Entry 7L8A (electron microscopy, 3.30 A resolution); this record covers chains A and B of the 8 polymer chains in the assembly.

== Chain A ==
Name: BG505 SOSIP MD39 - gp120
Source organism: Human immunodeficiency virus 1
Sequence (469 residues; row label = number of the first residue in the row; note: 15 numbers in that range are skipped by the numbering (no residue carries them; nothing is unmodelled there); a row labelled like 184A-184L holds insertion residues (184A, then the next letters in order)):
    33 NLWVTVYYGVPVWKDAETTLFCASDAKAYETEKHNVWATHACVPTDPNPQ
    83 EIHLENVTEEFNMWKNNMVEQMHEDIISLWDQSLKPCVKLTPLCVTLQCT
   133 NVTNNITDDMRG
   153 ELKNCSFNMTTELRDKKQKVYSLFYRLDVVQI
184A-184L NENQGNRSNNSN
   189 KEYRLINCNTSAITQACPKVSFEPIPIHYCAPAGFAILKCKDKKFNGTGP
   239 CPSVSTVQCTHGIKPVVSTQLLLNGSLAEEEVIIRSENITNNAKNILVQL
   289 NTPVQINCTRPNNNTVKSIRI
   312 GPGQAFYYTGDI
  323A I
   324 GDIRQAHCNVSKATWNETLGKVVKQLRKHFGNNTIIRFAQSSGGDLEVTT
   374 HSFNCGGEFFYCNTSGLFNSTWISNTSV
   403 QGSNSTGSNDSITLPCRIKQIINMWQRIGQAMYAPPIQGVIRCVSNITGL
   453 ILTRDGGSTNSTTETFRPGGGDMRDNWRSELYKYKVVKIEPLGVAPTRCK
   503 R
Unresolved in the structure: 59-65, 184A-184L, 403-409
Disulfide bonds: Cys54-Cys74, Cys119-Cys205, Cys126-Cys196, Cys131-Cys157, Cys218-Cys247, Cys228-Cys239, Cys296-Cys331, Cys378-Cys445, Cys385-Cys418
Covalent attachments: N-acetylglucosamine (NAG) linked to Asn88, Asn133, Asn137, Asn156, Asn160, Asn197, Asn234, Asn262, Asn276, Asn295, Asn301, Asn332, Asn339, Asn355, Asn386, Asn392, Asn398, Asn448
Reported in the primary citation:
  - post-translational modification sites: Asn355, Asn398

== Chain B ==
Name: BG505 SOSIP MD39 - gp41
Source organism: Human immunodeficiency virus 1
Sequence (145 residues; numbered 519 to 663; the number before each row is that of its first residue):
   519 SLGFLGAAGSTMGAASMTLTVQARNLLSGIVQQQSNLLRAPEPQQHLLKD
   569 THWGIKQLQARVLAVEHYLRDQQLLGIWGCSGKLICCTNVPWNSSWSNRN
   619 LSEIWDNMTWLQWDKEISNYTQIIYGLLEESQNQQEKNEQDLLAL
Unresolved in the structure: 547-569
Disulfide bonds: Cys598-Cys604
Covalent attachments: N-acetylglucosamine (NAG) linked to Asn611, Asn637

== Interface between chain A and chain B ==
Residue-residue contacts - 92 pairs, chain A then chain B:
  Leu34(A) with Pro609(B); Trp610(B), hydrogen bond (backbone-backbone); Leu619(B), hydrophobic
  Trp35(A) with Asn607(B); Val608(B); Pro609(B)
  Val36(A) with Thr606(B), hydrogen bond (backbone-backbone); Val608(B), hydrogen bond (backbone-backbone); Trp610(B), hydrophobic; Ile642(B), hydrophobic
  Thr37(A) with Cys604(B)
  Val38(A) with Leu593(B), hydrophobic; Trp596(B), hydrophobic; Leu602(B); Ile603(B); Cys604(B), hydrogen bond (backbone-backbone)
  Tyr39(A) with Leu602(B); Ile603(B), hydrophobic; Trp623(B); Trp628(B), hydrophobic
  Tyr40(A) with Leu537(B); Leu544(B); Asp589(B); Gln590(B); Leu602(B), hydrogen bond (backbone-backbone)
  Gly41(A) with Leu537(B); Gln540(B), hydrogen bond (backbone-side chain)
  Val42(A) with Leu537(B); Trp628(B), hydrophobic
  Pro43(A) with Leu523(B), hydrophobic; Ala526(B)
  Val44(A) with Trp628(B), hydrophobic; Leu629(B)
  Trp45(A) with Leu523(B), hydrophobic; Ala526(B), hydrophobic; Leu629(B)
  Lys46(A) with Asp632(B), salt bridge
  Thr50(A) with Leu581(B)
  Cys54(A) with Trp571(B), hydrophobic
  Trp69(A) with Trp571(B)
  Ala70(A) with Trp571(B)
  Ala73(A) with Trp571(B), hydrophobic
  Cys74(A) with Trp571(B), hydrophobic
  Val75(A) with Gln575(B)
  Ile84(A) with Gly521(B); Phe522(B); Gly524(B)
  Leu86(A) with Leu523(B)
  Glu87(A) with Ala526(B); Gly527(B)
  Asn88(A) with Gly527(B)
  Val89(A) with Ala526(B); Gly527(B)
  Asp107(A) with His570(B), salt bridge
  Ser110(A) with His570(B)
  Leu111(A) with Trp571(B), hydrophobic
  Gln114(A) with His570(B)
  Ala221(A) with Leu545(B); Ser546(B); Ala582(B)
  Thr244(A) with Leu523(B)
  Lys490(A) with His585(B)
  Ile491(A) with Phe522(B), hydrophobic; Leu523(B), hydrophobic
  Pro493(A) with Leu544(B), hydrophobic; Asp589(B)
  Leu494(A) with Leu592(B), hydrophobic; Leu593(B), hydrophobic; Tyr643(B)
  Gly495(A) with Tyr643(B)
  Val496(A) with Trp631(B), hydrogen bond (backbone-side chain); Tyr643(B), hydrophobic
  Ala497(A) with Met530(B), hydrophobic; Trp623(B), hydrophobic; Trp631(B)
  Pro498(A) with Trp610(B), hydrophobic; Leu619(B); Ile622(B), hydrophobic; Trp623(B), hydrogen bond (backbone-side chain); Trp631(B)
  Thr499(A) with Trp623(B)
  Arg500(A) with Leu619(B)
  Cys501(A) with Cys605(B), disulfide
  Lys502(A) with Thr606(B); Asn607(B), hydrogen bond
  Arg503(A) with Trp596(B); Gly597(B); Cys605(B); Thr606(B), hydrogen bond (backbone-backbone); Asn607(B); Gln650(B), hydrogen bond; Gln653(B), hydrogen bond
Interface residues without a listed pair, chain A (49 interface residues in all): Thr51, Pro220, Gly222, Phe223, Ala224
Interface residues without a listed pair, chain B (53 interface residues in all): Ala533, Thr536, Asn543, Lys574, Ala578, Tyr586, Cys598, Trp614, Leu646
Disulfides between the chains: Cys501(A)-Cys605(B)

== Overview ==
49 residues of chain A face 53 of chain B across their interface, with 1 disulfide bond, 12 hydrogen bonds and
2 salt bridges. Among the polar pairs are Lys46(A)-Asp632(B), Asp107(A)-His570(B) and Gly41(A)-Gln540(B).
N-acetylglucosamine is covalently linked to Asn88(A), Asn133(A), Asn137(A), Asn156(A), Asn160(A) and Asn197(A)
and 12 more. The paper reports modification sites Asn355(A) and Asn398(A).
Chain A is BG505 SOSIP MD39 - gp120 and chain B is BG505 SOSIP MD39 - gp41, both from Human immunodeficiency
virus 1; the structure, BG505 SOSIP MD39 in complex with the polyclonal Fab pAbC-1 from animal Rh.33104 (Wk26
time point), was determined by electron microscopy, deposited together with 7L7T, 7L7U, 7L85, 7L86, 7L87, 7L88
and 15 further entries.
